Entry 3HMX (X-ray diffraction, 3.00 A resolution); this record covers chains A and H of the 4 polymer chains in the assembly.

# Chain A
Molecule: Interleukin-12 subunit beta
Organism: Homo sapiens
UniProt: P29460 (IL12B_HUMAN); residues 1-306 here correspond to UniProt positions 23-328 (UniProt number = residue number + 22)
Sequence (306 residues; each row starts with the number of its first residue):
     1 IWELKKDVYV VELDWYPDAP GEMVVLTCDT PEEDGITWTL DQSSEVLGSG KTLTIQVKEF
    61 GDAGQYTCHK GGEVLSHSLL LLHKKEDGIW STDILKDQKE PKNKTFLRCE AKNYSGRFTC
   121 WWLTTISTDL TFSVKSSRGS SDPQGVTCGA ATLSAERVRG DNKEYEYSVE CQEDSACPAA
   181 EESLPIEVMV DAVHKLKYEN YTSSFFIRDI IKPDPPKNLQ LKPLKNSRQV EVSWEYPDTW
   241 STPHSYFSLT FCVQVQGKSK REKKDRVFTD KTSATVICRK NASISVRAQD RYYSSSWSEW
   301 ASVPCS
Disordered / not traced: 257-263, 280-282, 306
Disulfide bonds: Cys28-Cys68, Cys109-Cys120, Cys148-Cys171
Covalent attachments: glycan linked to Asn200
UniProt features mapped onto this chain:
  - glycosylation: Asn113 (N-linked (GlcNAc...) asparagine), Asn200 (N-linked (GlcNAc...) asparagine), Trp297 (C-linked (Man) tryptophan)

# Chain H
Molecule: Ustekinumab fab heavy chain
Organism: Homo sapiens
Notes: antibody fragment or engineered binder
Sequence (226 residues; row label = number of the first residue in the row):
     1 EVQLVQSGAE VKKPGESLKI SCKGSGYSFT TYWLGWVRQM PGKGLDWIGI MSPVDSDIRY
    61 SPSFQGQVTM SVDKSITTAY LQWNSLKASD TAMYYCARRR PGQGYFDFWG QGTLVTVSSS
   121 STKGPSVFPL APSSKSTSGG TAALGCLVKD YFPEPVTVSW NSGALTSGVH TFPAVLQSSG
   181 LYSLSSVVTV PSSSLGTQTY ICNVNHKPSN TKVDKRVEPK SCDKTH
Disordered / not traced: 137-139, 221-226
Disulfide bonds: Cys22-Cys96, Cys146-Cys202

# Chain A / chain H interface
Residue-residue contacts (24):
  Trp15(A) - Arg59(H)
  Leu40(A) - Pro101(H)  hydrophobic
  Gln42(A) - Ser28(H)
  Gln42(A) - Thr31(H)  hydrogen bond
  Ser43(A) - Ser28(H)
  Ser43(A) - Tyr32(H)  hydrogen bond
  Glu45(A) - Val2(H)
  Glu45(A) - Tyr27(H)
  Glu45(A) - Tyr32(H)
  Glu45(A) - Arg98(H)  salt bridge
  Leu47(A) - Arg100(H)  hydrogen bond (backbone-side chain)
  Thr54(A) - Gln103(H)
  Ile55(A) - Gly102(H)
  Gln56(A) - Gly102(H)  hydrogen bond (backbone-backbone)
  Gln56(A) - Gln103(H)
  Glu59(A) - Trp33(H)
  Glu59(A) - Arg59(H)  salt bridge
  Gly61(A) - Trp33(H)
  Gly61(A) - Pro101(H)
  Asp62(A) - Arg99(H)  salt bridge
  Asp62(A) - Pro101(H)
  Asp62(A) - Gly102(H)  hydrogen bond (side chain-backbone)
  Asp62(A) - Gln103(H)
  Tyr66(A) - Gly102(H)
Interface residues without a listed pair, chain A (15 interface residues in all): Asp41, Phe60
Interface residues without a listed pair, chain H (16 interface residues in all): Thr30, Asp57, Asp107

# Summary
15 residues of chain A face 16 of chain H across their interface, with 5 hydrogen bonds and 3 salt bridges.
Among the polar pairs are Glu45(A)-Arg98(H), Glu59(A)-Arg59(H) and Asp62(A)-Arg99(H).
Chain A is Interleukin-12 subunit beta and chain H is Ustekinumab fab heavy chain, both from Homo sapiens; the
structure, Crystal structure of ustekinumab FAB/IL-12 complex, was determined by X-ray diffraction together
with 3HMW from the same study.
